2CK3 - chains E and G of the 9 polymer chains in the assembly; structure by X-ray diffraction, 1.95 A resolution.

[Chain E]
Protein: ATP synthase subunit beta, mitochondrial
Organism: Bos taurus
Notes: EC 3.6.1.34, 3.6.3.14
Reference sequence: P00829 (ATPB_BOVIN); residues -3 to 478 here correspond to UniProt positions 47-528 (UniProt number = residue number + 50)
Amino-acid sequence (482 residues; each row starts with the number of its first residue; numbers below 1 keep their minus sign (Ala-3 is residue -3)):
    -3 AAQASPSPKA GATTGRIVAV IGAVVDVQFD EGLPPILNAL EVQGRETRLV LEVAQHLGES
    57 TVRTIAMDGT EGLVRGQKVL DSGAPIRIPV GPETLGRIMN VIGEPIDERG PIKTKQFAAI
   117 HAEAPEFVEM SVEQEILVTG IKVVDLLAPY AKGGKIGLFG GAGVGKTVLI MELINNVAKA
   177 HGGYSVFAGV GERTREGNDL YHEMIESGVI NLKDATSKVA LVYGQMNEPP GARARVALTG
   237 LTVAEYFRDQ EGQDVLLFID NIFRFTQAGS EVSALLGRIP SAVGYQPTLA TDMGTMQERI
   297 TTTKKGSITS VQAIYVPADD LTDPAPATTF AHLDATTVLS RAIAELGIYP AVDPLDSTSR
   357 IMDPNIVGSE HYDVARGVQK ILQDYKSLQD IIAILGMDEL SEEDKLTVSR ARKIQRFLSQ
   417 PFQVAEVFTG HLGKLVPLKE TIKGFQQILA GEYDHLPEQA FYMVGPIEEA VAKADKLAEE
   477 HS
Unresolved in the structure: -3 to 8, 388-395, 475-478

[Chain G]
Protein: ATP synthase subunit gamma, mitochondrial
Organism: Bos taurus
Notes: EC 3.6.1.34
Reference sequence: P05631 (ATPG_BOVIN); residues 1-272 here correspond to UniProt positions 26-297 (UniProt number = residue number + 25)
Amino-acid sequence (272 residues; row label = number of the first residue in the row):
     1 ATLKDITRRL KSIKNIQKIT KSMKMVAAAK YARAERELKP ARVYGVGSLA LYEKADIKTP
    61 EDKKKHLIIG VSSDRGLCGA IHSSVAKQMK SEAANLAAAG KEVKIIGVGD KIRSILHRTH
   121 SDQFLVTFKE VGRRPPTFGD ASVIALELLN SGYEFDEGSI IFNRFRSVIS YKTEEKPIFS
   181 LDTISSAESM SIYDDIDADV LRNYQEYSLA NIIYYSLKES TTSEQSARMT AMDNASKNAS
   241 EMIDKLTLTF NRTRQAVITK ELIEIISGAA AL
Unresolved in the structure: 48-66, 87-104, 117-126, 149-158, 174-205, 272

[Interface between chain E and chain G]
Contacting residue pairs (17):
  Ile275(E) - Ile266(G)  hydrophobic
  Pro276(E) - Leu262(G)  hydrophobic
  Pro276(E) - Ile266(G)
  Ala278(E) - Thr259(G)
  Val279(E) - Gln255(G)
  Val279(E) - Ile258(G)
  Val279(E) - Thr259(G)  hydrogen bond (backbone-side chain)
  Gly280(E) - Leu262(G)
  Ala314(E) - Arg254(G)
  Asp316(E) - Asn251(G)
  Asp316(E) - Arg254(G)  salt bridge
  Asp316(E) - Gln255(G)  hydrogen bond
  Thr318(E) - Gln255(G)  hydrogen bond
  Asp319(E) - Arg254(G)  salt bridge
  Asp319(E) - Gln255(G)
  Pro320(E) - Gln255(G)
  Asp386(E) - Lys21(G)  salt bridge

[Overview]
The interface between chain E and chain G involves 11 residues on one side and 8 on the other, with 3 hydrogen
bonds and 3 salt bridges. Polar contacts include Asp316(E)-Arg254(G), Asp319(E)-Arg254(G) and
Asp386(E)-Lys21(G).
Chain E is ATP synthase subunit beta, mitochondrial and chain G is ATP synthase subunit gamma, mitochondrial,
both from Bos taurus; the structure, Azide inhibited bovine F1-ATPase, was determined by X-ray diffraction.
